8ZNR - chains A and I of the 11 polymer chains in the assembly; structure by electron microscopy, 2.90 A resolution.

== Chain A ==
Name: protein structure
Source organism: Selenomonas sp
Amino-acid sequence (325 residues; row label = number of the first residue in the row):
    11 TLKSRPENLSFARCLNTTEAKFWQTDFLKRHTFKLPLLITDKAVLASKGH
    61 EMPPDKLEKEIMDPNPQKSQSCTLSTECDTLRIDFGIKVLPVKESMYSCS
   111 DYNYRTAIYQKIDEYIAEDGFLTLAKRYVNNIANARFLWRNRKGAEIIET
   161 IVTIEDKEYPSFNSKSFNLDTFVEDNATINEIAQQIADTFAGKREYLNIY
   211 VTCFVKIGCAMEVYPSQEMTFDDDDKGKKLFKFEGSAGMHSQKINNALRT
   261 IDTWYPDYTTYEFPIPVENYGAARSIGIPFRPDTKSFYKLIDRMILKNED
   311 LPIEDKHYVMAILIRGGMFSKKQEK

== Chain I ==
Molecule: 35-nt DNA strand
Source organism: Selenomonas sp
Sequence (35 nucleotides; row label = number of the first residue in the row; numbers below 1 keep their minus sign (DT-19 is residue -19)):
   -19 TGCTAAGCGCACCTAATTTCCTGACGGCAATCCGC

== How chain A and chain I interact ==
Residue-residue contacts (15):
  Leu55(A) - DG6(I)  base contact
  Lys58(A) - DG6(I)  phosphate contact
  Lys58(A) - DG7(I)  salt bridge to the phosphate
  His60(A) - DC8(I)  sugar contact
  His60(A) - DA9(I)  salt bridge to the phosphate
  Glu70(A) - DG7(I)  phosphate contact
  Asp73(A) - DG6(I)  phosphate contact
  Pro74(A) - DG6(I)  sugar contact
  Asn75(A) - DG7(I)  sugar contact
  Asn75(A) - DC8(I)  hydrogen bond to the base
  Pro76(A) - DG6(I)  sugar contact
  Pro76(A) - DG7(I)  sugar contact
  Gln77(A) - DG7(I)  hydrogen bond to the phosphate
  Gln77(A) - DC8(I)  hydrogen bond to the base
  Phe231(A) - DC12(I)  base contact
Other interface residues (no listed pair), chain I (6 interface residues in all): DC5

== In short ==
10 residues of chain A and 6 residues of chain I are in contact, with 3 hydrogen bonds and 2 salt bridges.
Polar contacts include Asn75(A)-DC8(I), Gln77(A)-DC8(I) and Gln77(A)-DG7(I).
Here chain A is protein structure and chain I is a 35-nt DNA strand, both from Selenomonas sp. Entry 8ZNR
(Cryo-EM structure of Cas8-HNH system at ssDNA-bound state) was determined by electron microscopy, deposited
together with 8Z0K, 8Z0L and 8ZDY.
